8FS4 - chains B and C of the 11 polymer chains in the assembly; structure by electron microscopy, 2.94 A resolution.

== Chain B ==
Molecule: Replication factor C subunit 4
From: Saccharomyces cerevisiae
UniProt: P40339 (RFC4_YEAST); residues 1-323 here = UniProt positions 1-323
Chain sequence (323 residues; numbered 1 to 323; the number before each row is that of its first residue):
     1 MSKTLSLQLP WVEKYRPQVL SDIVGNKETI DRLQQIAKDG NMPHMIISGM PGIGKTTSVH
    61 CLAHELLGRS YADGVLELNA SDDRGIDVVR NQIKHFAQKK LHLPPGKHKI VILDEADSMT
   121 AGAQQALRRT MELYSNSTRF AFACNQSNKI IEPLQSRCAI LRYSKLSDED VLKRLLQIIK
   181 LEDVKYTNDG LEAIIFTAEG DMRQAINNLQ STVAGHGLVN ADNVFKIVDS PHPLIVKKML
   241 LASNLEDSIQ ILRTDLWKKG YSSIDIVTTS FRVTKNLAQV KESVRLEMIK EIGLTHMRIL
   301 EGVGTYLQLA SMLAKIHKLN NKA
Disordered / not traced: 1-5, 91, 323
Swiss-Prot annotation at these positions:
  - binding site (ATP): Val12, Val24, Gly49 to Thr57, Asn145, Arg203

== Chain C ==
Molecule: Replication factor C subunit 3
From: Saccharomyces cerevisiae
UniProt: P38629 (RFC3_YEAST); numbering as in UniProt (aligned over 1-336)
Chain sequence (336 residues; row label = number of the first residue in the row):
     1 MSTSTEKRSK ENLPWVEKYR PETLDEVYGQ NEVITTVRKF VDEGKLPHLL FYGPPGTGKT
    61 STIVALAREI YGKNYSNMVL ELNASDDRGI DVVRNQIKDF ASTRQIFSKG FKLIILDEAD
   121 AMTNAAQNAL RRVIERYTKN TRFCVLANYA HKLTPALLSR CTRFRFQPLP QEAIERRIAN
   181 VLVHEKLKLS PNAEKALIEL SNGDMRRVLN VLQSCKATLD NPDEDEISDD VIYECCGAPR
   241 PSDLKAVLKS ILEDDWGTAH YTLNKVRSAK GLALIDLIEG IVKILEDYEL QNEETRVHLL
   301 TKLADIEYSI SKGGNDQIQG SAVIGAIKAS FENETV
Disordered / not traced: 1-8
Swiss-Prot annotation at these positions:
  - binding site (ATP): Val16 to Tyr19, Arg20, Tyr28, Gly53 to Ser61, Asn148, Arg206
  - modified residue: Ser2 (N-acetylserine)

== How chain B and chain C interact ==
Contacting residue pairs (96; chain B residue first):
  Ser6(B) with Gly44(C), hydrogen bond (backbone-backbone); Lys109(C); Gly110(C)
  Gln8(B) with Lys45(C); Arg142(C), hydrogen bond (backbone-side chain)
  Leu9(B) with Thr138(C); Lys139(C)
  Pro10(B) with Thr138(C); Arg142(C)
  Glu13(B) with Glu135(C); Thr138(C)
  Arg16(B) with Glu135(C), salt bridge
  Pro51(B) with Ser159(C)
  Thr56(B) with Arg132(C)
  His60(B) with Arg132(C)
  Glu77(B) with Arg132(C), salt bridge
  Asn79(B) with Arg132(C)
  Ala80(B) with Asn128(C); Ala129(C)
  Ser81(B) with Arg94(C); Lys98(C), hydrogen bond (backbone-side chain); Ala129(C); Arg132(C); Val133(C)
  Asp82(B) with Lys98(C), salt bridge
  Asp114(B) with Arg132(C), salt bridge
  Glu115(B) with Arg131(C), salt bridge; Arg132(C)
  Ser118(B) with Asn128(C)
  Asp201(B) with Ser159(C), hydrogen bond
  Arg203(B) with Glu135(C), salt bridge; Ser159(C), hydrogen bond; Arg160(C)
  Gln204(B) with Leu158(C); Ser159(C); Cys161(C)
  Asn207(B) with Ser159(C); Thr162(C)
  Gln210(B) with Phe40(C); Lys45(C)
  Ser211(B) with Thr36(C); Phe40(C); Thr162(C)
  Ala214(B) with Lys39(C); Phe40(C), hydrophobic
  Gly215(B) with Lys39(C)
  His216(B) with Glu32(C), salt bridge
  Lys226(B) with Glu32(C)
  Ile227(B) with Glu32(C)
  Asp229(B) with Arg163(C); Arg165(C), salt bridge
  Leu245(B) with Glu293(C), hydrogen bond (backbone-side chain); Arg296(C); Val297(C), hydrophobic
  Lys258(B) with Pro168(C)
  Lys259(B) with Arg165(C), hydrogen bond (backbone-side chain); Pro168(C)
  Gly260(B) with Tyr52(C); Pro54(C); Pro168(C)
  Tyr261(B) with Tyr52(C); Arg163(C), hydrogen bond
  Ser262(B) with Tyr52(C), hydrogen bond (backbone-side chain); Tyr149(C)
  Ile264(B) with Tyr149(C), hydrophobic; His151(C)
  Asp265(B) with Tyr52(C), hydrogen bond; Asn148(C); Tyr149(C); Ala150(C), hydrogen bond (side chain-backbone); His151(C), salt bridge
  Thr268(B) with His151(C)
  Arg298(B) with Ala304(C); Asp305(C), salt bridge
  Glu301(B) with Tyr308(C), hydrogen bond
  Val303(B) with Glu307(C); Tyr308(C), hydrophobic; Ser311(C)
  Thr305(B) with Glu307(C), hydrogen bond
  Tyr306(B) with Glu286(C)
  Leu307(B) with Val282(C), hydrophobic; Leu300(C), hydrophobic; Leu303(C); Ala304(C); Glu307(C)
  Gln308(B) with Ala304(C), hydrogen bond (side chain-backbone); Glu307(C)
  Ala310(B) with Leu300(C)
  Ser311(B) with Leu300(C); Thr301(C); Ala304(C)
  Ala314(B) with Val297(C), hydrophobic; Leu300(C), hydrophobic
  Lys315(B) with Thr301(C)
  His317(B) with Glu293(C), salt bridge
  Lys318(B) with Val297(C)
Other interface residues (no listed pair), chain B (58 interface residues in all): Trp11, Gly52, Asp83, Asn145, Asn244, Ile249, Trp257
Other interface residues (no listed pair), chain C (55 interface residues in all): Thr35, Glu43, Pro47, Gly53, Pro155, Ala156, Phe164, Gln167, Glu279

== Summary ==
58 residues of chain B and 55 residues of chain C are in contact, with 14 hydrogen bonds and 11 salt bridges.
Polar pairs include Arg16(B)-Glu135(C), Glu77(B)-Arg132(C) and Asp82(B)-Lys98(C). UniProt lists 13 ATP-binding
residues on chain B; 17 ATP-binding residues on chain C.
Chain B is Replication factor C subunit 4 and chain C is Replication factor C subunit 3, both from
Saccharomyces cerevisiae; the structure, Structure of S. cerevisiae Rad24-RFC loading the 9-1-1 clamp onto a
10-nt gapped DNA in step ..., was determined by electron microscopy together with 8FS3, 8FS5, 8FS6, 8FS7 and
8FS8 from the same study.
